PDB entry 8WYI | electron microscopy, 3.90 A resolution | chains d and m of the 8 polymer chains in the assembly

# Chain d
Name: T-cell surface glycoprotein CD3 delta chain
Organism: Homo sapiens
Reference sequence: P04234 (CD3D_HUMAN); residues 1-171 here = UniProt positions 1-171
Amino-acid sequence (171 residues; each row starts with the number of its first residue):
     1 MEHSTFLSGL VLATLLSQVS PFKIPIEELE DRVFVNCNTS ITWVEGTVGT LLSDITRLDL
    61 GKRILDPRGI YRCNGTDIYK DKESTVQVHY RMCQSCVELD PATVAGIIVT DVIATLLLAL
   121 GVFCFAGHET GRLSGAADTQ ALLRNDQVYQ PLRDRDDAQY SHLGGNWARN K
Unresolved in the structure: 1-21, 128-171
Disulfide bonds: Cys37-Cys73, Cys93-Cys96
Swiss-Prot annotation at these positions:
  - modified residue (Phosphotyrosine): Tyr149, Tyr160
  - glycosylation (N-linked (GlcNAc...) asparagine): Asn38, Asn74

# Chain m
Name: Signal peptide, flag tag, T cell receptor delta variable 2, T cell receptor delta constant, T cell receptor alpha chain constant
Organism: Homo sapiens
Reference sequence: chimeric construct of A0JD36, B7Z8K6, P01848: residues 20-115 from A0JD36 (TRDV2_HUMAN) positions 20-115 (same numbers); residues 140-272 from B7Z8K6 positions 1-133 (UniProt number = residue number - 139); residues 273-292 from P01848 positions 121-140 (UniProt number = residue number - 152)
Amino-acid sequence (310 residues; row label = number of the first residue in the row; numbers below 1 keep their minus sign (Met-17 is residue -17)):
   -17 MDMRVPAQLL GLLLLWLSGA RCMDYKDDDD KGGSETGAIE LVPEHQTVPV SIGVPATLRC
    43 SMKGEAIGNY YINWYRKTQG NTMTFIYREK DIYGPGFKDN FQGDIDIAKN LAVLKILAPS
   103 ERDEGSYYCA CDTLGMGGEY TDKLIFGKGT RVTVEPRSQP HTKPSVFVMK NGTNVACLVK
   163 EFYPKDIRIN LVSSKKITEF DPAIVISPSG KYNAVKLGKY EDSNSVTCSV QHDNKTVHST
   223 DFEVKTDSTD HVKPKETENT KQPSKSCHKP KAIVHTEKVN MMSLTVLGLR ILLLKVAGFN
   283 LLMTLRLWSS
Unresolved in the structure: -17 to 255
Differences from the reference sequence: linker (116-139)
Swiss-Prot annotation at these positions:
  - glycosylation (N-linked (GlcNAc...) asparagine): Asn153, Asn216

# Interface between chain d and chain m
Residue-residue contacts - 31 pairs, chain d then chain m:
  Gln94(d) - Thr258(m)  hydrogen bond (backbone-side chain)
  Gln94(d) - Asn262(m)  hydrogen bond (backbone-side chain)
  Ser95(d) - Asn262(m)
  Cys96(d) - Thr258(m)
  Cys96(d) - Glu259(m)  hydrogen bond
  Cys96(d) - Asn262(m)  hydrogen bond (backbone-side chain)
  Val97(d) - Glu259(m)
  Val97(d) - Asn262(m)
  Val97(d) - Met263(m)
  Glu98(d) - Glu259(m)  hydrogen bond (backbone-side chain)
  Glu98(d) - Met263(m)
  Leu99(d) - Met263(m)  hydrophobic
  Asp100(d) - Met263(m)
  Thr103(d) - Thr267(m)
  Ile107(d) - Thr267(m)
  Ile107(d) - Leu271(m)  hydrophobic
  Thr110(d) - Leu274(m)
  Asp111(d) - Ile273(m)
  Asp111(d) - Leu274(m)
  Asp111(d) - Lys277(m)  salt bridge
  Ala114(d) - Leu274(m)  hydrophobic
  Thr115(d) - Lys277(m)
  Leu117(d) - Phe281(m)  hydrophobic
  Leu118(d) - Phe281(m)  hydrophobic
  Gly121(d) - Phe281(m)
  Val122(d) - Leu284(m)  hydrophobic
  Cys124(d) - Met285(m)  hydrophobic
  Cys124(d) - Arg288(m)
  Phe125(d) - Leu284(m)  hydrophobic
  Phe125(d) - Leu287(m)  hydrophobic
  Phe125(d) - Arg288(m)
Other interface residues (no listed pair), chain d (21 interface residues in all): Cys93, Gly127
Other interface residues (no listed pair), chain m (16 interface residues in all): Gly270, Gly280

# Summary
21 residues of chain d face 16 of chain m across their interface; the contacts include 5 hydrogen bonds and 1
salt bridge. Among the polar pairs are Asp111(d)-Lys277(m), Gln94(d)-Thr258(m) and Gln94(d)-Asn262(m).
Here chain d is T-cell surface glycoprotein CD3 delta chain and chain m is Signal peptide, flag tag, T cell
receptor delta variable 2, T cell receptor delta constant, T cell receptor alpha chain constant, both from
Homo sapiens. Entry 8WYI (T cell receptor delta 2 gamma 9 with TCRD TM domain chimera of TRAC) was determined
by electron microscopy together with 8JBV, 8JC0, 8JCB, 8WXE, 8WY0 and 8YC0 from the same study.
